PDB entry 8PPT | electron microscopy, 2.90 A resolution | chains T and B of the 7 polymer chains in the assembly

[Chain T]
Molecule: 25-nt DNA strand
Sequence (25 nucleotides; numbered 1 to 25; the number before each row is that of its first residue):
     1 AGGTCGTGAACGGCTCGGCCCGGCG
Unresolved in the structure: 1-9

[Chain B]
Molecule: DP2
Source organism: Pyrococcus abyssi GE5
Chain sequence (1270 residues; each row starts with the number of its first residue):
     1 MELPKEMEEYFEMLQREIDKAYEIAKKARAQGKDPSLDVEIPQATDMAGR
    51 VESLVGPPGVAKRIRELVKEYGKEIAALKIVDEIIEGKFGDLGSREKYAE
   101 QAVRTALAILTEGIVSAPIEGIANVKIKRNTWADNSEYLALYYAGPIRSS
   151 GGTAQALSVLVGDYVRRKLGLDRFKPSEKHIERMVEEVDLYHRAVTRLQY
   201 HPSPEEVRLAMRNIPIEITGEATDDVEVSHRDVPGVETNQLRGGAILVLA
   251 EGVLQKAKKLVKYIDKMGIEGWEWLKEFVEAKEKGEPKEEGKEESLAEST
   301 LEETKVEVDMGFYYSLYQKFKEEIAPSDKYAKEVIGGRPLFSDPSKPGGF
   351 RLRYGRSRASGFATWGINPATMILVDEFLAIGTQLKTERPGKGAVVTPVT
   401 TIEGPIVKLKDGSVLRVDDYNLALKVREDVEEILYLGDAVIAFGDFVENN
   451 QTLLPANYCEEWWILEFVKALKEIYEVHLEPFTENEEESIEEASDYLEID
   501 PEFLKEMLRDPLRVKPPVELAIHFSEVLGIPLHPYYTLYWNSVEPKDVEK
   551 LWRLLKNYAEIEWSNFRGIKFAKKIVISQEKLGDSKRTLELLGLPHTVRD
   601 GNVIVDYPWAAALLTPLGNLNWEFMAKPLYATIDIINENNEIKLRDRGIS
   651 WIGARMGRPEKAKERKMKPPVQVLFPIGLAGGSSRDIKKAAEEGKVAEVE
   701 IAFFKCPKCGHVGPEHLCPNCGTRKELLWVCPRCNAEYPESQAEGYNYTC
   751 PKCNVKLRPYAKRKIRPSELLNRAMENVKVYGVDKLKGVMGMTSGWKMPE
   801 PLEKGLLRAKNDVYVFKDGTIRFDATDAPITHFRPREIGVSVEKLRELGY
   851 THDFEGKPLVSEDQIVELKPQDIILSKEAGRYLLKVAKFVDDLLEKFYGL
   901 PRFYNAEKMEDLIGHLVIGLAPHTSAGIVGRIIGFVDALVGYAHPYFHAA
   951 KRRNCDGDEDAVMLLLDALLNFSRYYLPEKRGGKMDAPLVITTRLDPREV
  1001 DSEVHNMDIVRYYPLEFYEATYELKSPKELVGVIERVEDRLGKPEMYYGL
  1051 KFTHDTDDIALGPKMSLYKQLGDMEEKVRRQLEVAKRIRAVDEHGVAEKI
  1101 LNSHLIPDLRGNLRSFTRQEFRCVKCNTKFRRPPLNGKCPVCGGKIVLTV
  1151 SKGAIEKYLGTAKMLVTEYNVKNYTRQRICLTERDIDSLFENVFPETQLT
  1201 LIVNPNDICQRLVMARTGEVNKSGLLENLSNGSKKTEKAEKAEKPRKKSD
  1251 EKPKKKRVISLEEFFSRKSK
Unresolved in the structure: 1, 284-307, 1217-1270
Ion coordination: Zn2+ site 1: Cys706, Cys709, Cys718, Cys721; Zn2+ site 2: Cys731, Cys734, Cys750, Cys753; Mg2+: Asp956, Asp958; Zn2+ site 3: Cys1123, Cys1126, Cys1139, Cys1142
Reported in the primary citation:
  - Mg2+ coordination: Asn954, Asp956, Asp958
  - mutagenesis - R1178A: unchanged catalytic activity on ssDNA
  - mutagenesis - R1178A: decreased catalytic activity on P/T substrates
  - mutagenesis - P1107A, R1114A: unchanged catalytic activity

[Interface between chain T and chain B]
Residue-residue contacts (8; chain T residue first):
  DA10(T) with Val195(B), hydrogen bond to the base; Glu333(B), phosphate contact
  DG13(T) with Tyr1068(B), sugar contact
  DC14(T) with Gly1072(B), phosphate contact; Tyr1158(B), sugar contact
  DG17(T) with Lys1145(B), salt bridge to the phosphate; Val1147(B), sugar contact
  DG18(T) with Lys1145(B), phosphate contact
Other interface residues (no listed pair), chain T (8 interface residues in all): DT15, DC16, DC20
Other interface residues (no listed pair), chain B (14 interface residues in all): Lys689, Met1074, Lys1077, Val1124, Ser1151, Gly1153, Lys1157

[In short]
8 residues of chain T and 14 residues of chain B are in contact, with 1 hydrogen bond and 1 salt bridge. Among
the polar pairs are DA10(T)-Val195(B) and DG17(T)-Lys1145(B). From the paper: R1178A of chain B reduces
catalytic activity on P/T substrates; Mg2+ coordination by Asn954(B), Asp956(B) and Asp958(B); 3 substitutions
were tested in all.
Chain T is a 25-nt DNA strand and chain B is DP2 (Pyrococcus abyssi GE5); the structure, Pyrococcus abyssi DNA
polymerase D (PolD) in its editing mode bound to a primer/template substrate containing ..., was determined by
electron microscopy, deposited together with 8PPU and 8PPV.
